3EAU - chain A; structure by X-ray diffraction, 1.82 A resolution.

Chain A:
Protein: Voltage-gated potassium channel subunit beta-2
Organism: Rattus norvegicus
Notes: fragment: cytoplasmic Kvbeta subunit
UniProtKB: P62483 (KCAB2_RAT); residue numbers follow UniProt; this construct covers 36-361
Sequence (327 residues; row label = number of the first residue in the row):
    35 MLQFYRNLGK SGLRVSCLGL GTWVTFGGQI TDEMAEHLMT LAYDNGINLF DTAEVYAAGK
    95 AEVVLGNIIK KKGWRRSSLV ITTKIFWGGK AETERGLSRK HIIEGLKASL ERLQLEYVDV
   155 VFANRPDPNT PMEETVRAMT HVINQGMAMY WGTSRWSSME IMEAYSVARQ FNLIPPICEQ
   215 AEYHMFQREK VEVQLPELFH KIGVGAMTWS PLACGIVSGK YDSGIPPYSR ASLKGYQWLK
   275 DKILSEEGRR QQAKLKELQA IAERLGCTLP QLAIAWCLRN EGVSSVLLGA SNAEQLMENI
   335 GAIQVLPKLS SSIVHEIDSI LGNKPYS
Differences from the reference sequence: initiating methionine (35)
Residues lining bound ligands:
  - NADPH (NDP; NADPH dihydro-nicotinamide-adenine-dinucleotide phosphate): G55, T56, W57, T59, Q63, D85, Y90, K118, N158, S188, R189, Q214, W243, S244, P245, L246, A247, C248, G249, S252, K254, Y255, Y262, S263, R264, P304, L321, L322, G323, A324, S325, Q329, E332, N333
  - prednisone (PDN; 17,21-dihydroxypregna-1,4-diene-3,11,20-trione), molecule 1: K44, S45, P165, E167, E168, Y184, Y199, R203, I208, P209, P210, I211, I236, G237
  - prednisone (PDN), molecule 2: W57, V89, Y90, K118, W121, R129, N158, R189
Swiss-Prot annotation at these positions:
  - active site: Y90 (Proton donor/acceptor)
  - binding site (NADP(+)): T56, W57, Q63, D85, N158, S188, R189, Q214, W243, S244, P245, L246, A247, C248, K254, Y262, R264, G323, S325, Q329 and 2 more in UniProt
  - modified residue: S112 (Phosphoserine), K124 (N6-acetyllysine)
  - mutagenesis: Y90 (Y90F: Abolishes enzyme activity, but has no effect on NADPH binding)
What the authors report for this chain:
  - binding site for prednisone: W121, E167, R203
  - conformationally variable residues (side-chain flip): R189
  - self-association interface (contacts with another copy of this molecule): E167, R203

In short:
Chain A binds NADPH and prednisone. From UniProt: active-site residue Y90, 22 NADP+-binding residues and one
mutagenesis site. From the paper: a binding site for prednisone at W121, E167 and R203; conformational
variability at R189.
Chain A is Voltage-gated potassium channel subunit beta-2 (Rattus norvegicus); the structure,
Voltage-dependent K+ channel beta subunit in complex with cortisone, was determined by X-ray diffraction
together with 3EB3 and 3EB4 from the same study.
